8HSY - chains A and F of the 6 polymer chains in the assembly; structure by electron microscopy, 2.53 A resolution.

[Chain A (and F)]
Name: Acyl-acyl carrier protein synthetase
Source organism: Vibrio harveyi
Notes: chain F of this document is another copy of the same molecule, construct and numbering; everything in this record applies to it too
Reference sequence: Q00IB3 (Q00IB3_VIBHA); numbering as in UniProt (aligned over 1-533)
Amino-acid sequence (533 residues; row label = number of the first residue in the row):
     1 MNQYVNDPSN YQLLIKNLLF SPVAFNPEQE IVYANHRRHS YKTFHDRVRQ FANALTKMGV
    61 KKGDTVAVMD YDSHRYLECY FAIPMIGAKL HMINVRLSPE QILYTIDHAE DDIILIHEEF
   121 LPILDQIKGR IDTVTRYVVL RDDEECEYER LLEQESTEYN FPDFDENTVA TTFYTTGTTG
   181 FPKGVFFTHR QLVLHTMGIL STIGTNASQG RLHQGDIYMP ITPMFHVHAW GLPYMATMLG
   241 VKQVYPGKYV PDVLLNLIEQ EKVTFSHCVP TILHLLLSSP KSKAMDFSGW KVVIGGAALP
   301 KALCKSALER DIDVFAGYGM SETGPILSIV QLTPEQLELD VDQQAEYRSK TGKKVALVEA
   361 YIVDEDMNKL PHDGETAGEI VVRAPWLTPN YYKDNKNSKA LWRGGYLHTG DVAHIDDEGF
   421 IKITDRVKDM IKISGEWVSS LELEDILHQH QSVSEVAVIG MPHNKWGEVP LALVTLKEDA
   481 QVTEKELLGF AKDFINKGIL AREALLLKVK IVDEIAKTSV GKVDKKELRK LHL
Not modelled in the structure: 1-3
From the paper describing this entry:
  - mutagenesis - D411A, R426A, K432A: abolished catalytic activity on C10 fatty acid substrate
  - mutagenesis - D411A, R426A, K432A: abolished growth
  - mutagenesis - D411A: abolished binding to C10 acyl substrate

[How chain A and chain F interact]
Pairs across the interface - 24 pairs, chain A then chain F:
  Leu103(A) with Phe181(F), hydrophobic
  Tyr104(A) with Tyr104(F), hydrophobic; Phe181(F), hydrophobic
  Asp107(A) with Phe181(F)
  Glu110(A) with Asp394(F); Asn395(F), hydrogen bond (side chain-backbone); Lys396(F)
  Asp112(A) with Lys396(F)
  Arg130(A) with Gly180(F), hydrogen bond (side chain-backbone)
  Asp132(A) with Thr179(F); Gly180(F), hydrogen bond (side chain-backbone)
  Thr133(A) with Lys396(F)
  Thr179(A) with Asp132(F)
  Gly180(A) with Arg130(F), hydrogen bond (backbone-side chain); Asp132(F), hydrogen bond (backbone-side chain)
  Phe181(A) with Leu103(F), hydrophobic; Tyr104(F), hydrophobic; Asp107(F)
  Lys393(A) with Lys393(F), hydrogen bond (backbone-side chain)
  Asp394(A) with Glu110(F)
  Asn395(A) with Glu110(F), hydrogen bond (backbone-side chain)
  Lys396(A) with Glu110(F); Asp112(F); Thr133(F)
Also at the interface, not in a pair above, chain A (17 interface residues in all): Gly129, Lys530
Also at the interface, not in a pair above, chain F (17 interface residues in all): Gly129, Lys530

[Overview]
Chain A and chain F each contribute 17 residues to their interface, with 7 hydrogen bonds. Polar pairs include
Glu110(A)-Asn395(F), Arg130(A)-Gly180(F) and Asp132(A)-Gly180(F). The paper reports that D411A, R426A and
K432A of chain A abolish catalytic activity on C10 fatty acid substrate; D411A, R426A and K432A of chain A
abolish growth.
Chain A and chain F are both Acyl-acyl carrier protein synthetase (Vibrio harveyi); the structure, Acyl-ACP
Synthetase structure, was determined by electron microscopy (same publication as 8JYL and 8JYU).
